4Z5T - chains G and H of the 10 polymer chains in the assembly; structure by X-ray diffraction, 2.80 A resolution.

Chain G:
Protein: Histone H2A type 1-B/E
Organism: Homo sapiens
UniProt: P04908 (H2A1B_HUMAN); residues 0-129 here correspond to UniProt positions 1-130 (UniProt number = residue number + 1)
Amino-acid sequence (133 residues; numbered -3 to 129; the number before each row is that of its first residue; numbers below 1 keep their minus sign (Gly-3 is residue -3)):
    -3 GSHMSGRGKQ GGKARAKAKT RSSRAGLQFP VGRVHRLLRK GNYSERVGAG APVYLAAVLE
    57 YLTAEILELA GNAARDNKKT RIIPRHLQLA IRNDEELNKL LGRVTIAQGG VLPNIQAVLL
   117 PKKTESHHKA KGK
Not modelled in the structure: -3 to 14, 119-129
Construct notes: expression tag (-3 to -1)

Chain H:
Protein: Histone H2B type 1-J
Organism: Homo sapiens
UniProt: P06899 (H2B1J_HUMAN); residues 0-125 here correspond to UniProt positions 1-126 (UniProt number = residue number + 1)
Amino-acid sequence (129 residues; row label = number of the first residue in the row; numbers below 1 keep their minus sign (Gly-3 is residue -3)):
    -3 GSHMPEPAKS APAPKKGSKK AVTKAQKKDG KKRKRSRKES YSIYVYKVLK QVHPDTGISS
    57 KAMGIMNSFV NDIFERIAGE ASRLAHYNKR STITSREIQT AVRLLLPGEL AKHAVSEGTK
   117 AVTKYTSAK
Not modelled in the structure: -3 to 32, 125
Construct notes: expression tag (-3 to -1)

How chain G and chain H interact:
Pairs across the interface (117):
  Arg17(G) with Tyr121(H)
  Ser19(G) with Lys120(H)
  Arg20(G) with Lys120(H), hydrogen bond (backbone-side chain); Tyr121(H)
  Ala21(G) with Ala117(H); Lys120(H)
  Gly22(G) with Lys120(H)
  Gln24(G) with Tyr40(H); Lys43(H); Gln47(H)
  Phe25(G) with Tyr40(H), hydrophobic; Val44(H), hydrophobic
  Pro26(G) with Tyr40(H)
  Arg29(G) with Glu35(H), salt bridge; Ser36(H), hydrogen bond (side chain-backbone); Tyr40(H)
  Val30(G) with Phe70(H), hydrophobic
  Arg32(G) with Glu35(H), salt bridge
  Leu33(G) with Glu35(H); Tyr37(H); Phe70(H), hydrophobic
  Leu34(G) with Ala74(H), hydrophobic
  Tyr39(G) with Phe70(H); Glu71(H); Ala74(H); Ser78(H), hydrogen bond (backbone-side chain); Ile89(H), hydrophobic
  Ser40(G) with Ser87(H); Ile89(H)
  Glu41(G) with Ser87(H), hydrogen bond (backbone-backbone)
  Arg42(G) with Ser87(H), hydrogen bond (backbone-backbone); Thr88(H); Ile89(H), hydrogen bond (backbone-backbone)
  Val43(G) with Ile89(H)
  Gly44(G) with Thr88(H); Ile89(H), hydrogen bond (backbone-backbone)
  Gly46(G) with Ser91(H); Val118(H)
  Ala47(G) with Ile89(H); Thr90(H); Ser91(H); Ile94(H), hydrophobic
  Val49(G) with Ala117(H); Val118(H); Tyr121(H), hydrophobic
  Tyr50(G) with Ser91(H); Ile94(H), hydrophobic; Gln95(H), hydrogen bond; Val111(H), hydrogen bond (side chain-backbone); Gly114(H); Thr115(H); Val118(H), hydrophobic
  Leu51(G) with Phe70(H), hydrophobic; Ile73(H), hydrophobic; Ile94(H)
  Ala53(G) with Glu113(H); Gly114(H); Ala117(H), hydrophobic
  Val54(G) with Val98(H), hydrophobic; Ala110(H)
  Leu55(G) with Ile69(H), hydrophobic; Phe70(H), hydrophobic
  Glu56(G) with Val44(H)
  Tyr57(G) with Leu106(H); His109(H); Ala110(H); Glu113(H)
  Leu58(G) with Phe65(H), hydrophobic; Ile69(H), hydrophobic; Leu106(H), hydrophobic
  Thr59(G) with Val41(H); Met62(H); Val66(H)
  Ala60(G) with Val44(H), hydrophobic
  Ile62(G) with Phe65(H), hydrophobic
  Leu63(G) with Val41(H); Val44(H), hydrophobic; Leu45(H); His49(H)
  Glu64(G) with Val48(H); His49(H), salt bridge
  Gly67(G) with His49(H)
  Asn68(G) with His49(H)
  Thr76(G) with Asp51(H); Thr52(H); Gly53(H), hydrogen bond (backbone-backbone)
  Arg77(G) with Gly53(H); Ile54(H); Ser55(H)
  Ile78(G) with Leu45(H), hydrophobic; Thr52(H); Gly53(H), hydrogen bond (backbone-backbone); Ile54(H); Ser55(H), hydrogen bond (backbone-backbone); Ala58(H)
  Ile79(G) with Ser55(H); Ala58(H)
  Pro80(G) with Ser55(H); Lys57(H); Ala58(H); Ile61(H), hydrophobic
  Leu83(G) with Ala58(H); Ile61(H), hydrophobic; Met62(H), hydrophobic
  Glu92(G) with Pro103(H); Gly104(H); Glu105(H), hydrogen bond (side chain-backbone); Leu106(H), hydrogen bond (side chain-backbone)
  Leu93(G) with Leu106(H), hydrophobic
  Leu96(G) with Arg72(H), hydrogen bond (backbone-side chain); Leu101(H); Leu102(H), hydrophobic
  Leu97(G) with Phe65(H), hydrophobic; Arg72(H)
  Val100(G) with Arg72(H)
  Ile102(G) with Ile61(H), hydrophobic
  Ala103(G) with Ile61(H)
Interface residues without a listed pair, chain G (54 interface residues in all): Leu23, Ala45, Glu61, Lys95
Interface residues without a listed pair, chain H (56 interface residues in all): Asp68, Gly75, Ala124

Overview:
Chain G and chain H form an interface of 54 and 56 residues respectively; the contacts include 15 hydrogen
bonds and 3 salt bridges. Among the polar pairs are Arg29(G)-Glu35(H), Arg32(G)-Glu35(H) and
Glu64(G)-His49(H).
Here chain G is Histone H2A type 1-B/E and chain H is Histone H2B type 1-J, both from Homo sapiens. Entry 4Z5T
(The nucleosome containing human H3.5) was determined by X-ray diffraction.
